Entry 1ON3 (X-ray diffraction, 1.90 A resolution); this record covers chains D and F of the 6 polymer chains in the assembly.

Chain D (and F):
Name: Methylmalonyl-CoA carboxyltransferase 12S subunit
Organism: Propionibacterium freudenreichii
Notes: EC 2.1.3.1; chain F of this document is another copy of the same molecule, construct and numbering; everything in this record applies to it too
UniProtKB: Q8GBW6 (12S_PROFR); residue numbers follow UniProt; this construct covers 2-524
Amino-acid sequence (523 residues; each row starts with the number of its first residue):
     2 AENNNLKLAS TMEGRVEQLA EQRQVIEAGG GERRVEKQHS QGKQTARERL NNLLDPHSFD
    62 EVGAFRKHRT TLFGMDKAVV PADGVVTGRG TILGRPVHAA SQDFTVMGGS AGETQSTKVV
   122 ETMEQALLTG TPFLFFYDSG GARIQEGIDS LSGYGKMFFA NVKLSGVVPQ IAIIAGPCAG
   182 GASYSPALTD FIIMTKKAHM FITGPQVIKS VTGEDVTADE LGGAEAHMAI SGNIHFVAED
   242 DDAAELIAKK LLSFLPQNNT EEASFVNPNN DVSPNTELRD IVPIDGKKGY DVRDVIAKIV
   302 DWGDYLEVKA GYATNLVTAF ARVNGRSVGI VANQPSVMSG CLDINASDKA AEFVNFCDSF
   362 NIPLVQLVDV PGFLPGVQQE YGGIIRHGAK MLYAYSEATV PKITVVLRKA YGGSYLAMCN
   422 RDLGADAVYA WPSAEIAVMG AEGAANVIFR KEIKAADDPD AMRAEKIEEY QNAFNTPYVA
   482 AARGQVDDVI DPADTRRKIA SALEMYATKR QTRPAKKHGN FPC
Not modelled in the structure: 2-6, 456-460 (chain F: 2-7)
Metal / ion sites: Cd2+: His388 (shared with 1 residue of chain A)
Residues lining bound ligands:
  - methylmalonic acid (DXX): Ala180, Gly181, Ile203, Thr204, Gly205, Val208
  - methylmalonyl-coenzyme A (MCA), molecule 1: Arg35, Lys38, Phe105, Met108, Gly109, Ser111, Ser140, Gly141, Gly142, Ala143, Arg144, Ile145, Gln146, Leu152, Tyr155, Pro178, Ala180, Gly181, Gly182, Gln207
  - methylmalonyl-coenzyme A (MCA), molecule 2: Gly413, Gly414, Val439, Met440, Val448, Lys452
From the paper describing this entry:
  - binding site for methylmalonyl-coenzyme A: Arg35, Gln42, Gly141, Ala143, Ile145, Gln146, Ala180, Gly182, Ala183, Ile203, Gly414
  - catalytic residues: Ala143
  - catalytic residues: Tyr185 (proposed by the authors, not directly observed)

Chain D / chain F interface:
Contacting residue pairs (54):
  Arg280(D) - Met13(F)
  Arg280(D) - Glu14(F)
  Arg280(D) - Val17(F)
  Asp281(D) - Glu14(F)
  Ile285(D) - Ser11(F)
  Ile285(D) - Met13(F)
  Ile285(D) - Arg16(F)
  Asp427(D) - Leu129(F)
  Tyr430(D) - Asp61(F)
  Tyr430(D) - Arg90(F)  hydrogen bond
  Pro433(D) - Met13(F)  hydrophobic
  Pro433(D) - Arg16(F)  hydrogen bond (backbone-side chain)
  Ser434(D) - Arg16(F)
  Tyr479(D) - Leu9(F)  hydrophobic
  Tyr479(D) - Leu20(F)
  Tyr479(D) - Gln23(F)
  Tyr479(D) - Phe66(F)  hydrophobic
  Ala482(D) - Phe66(F)  hydrophobic
  Ala482(D) - Arg67(F)
  Ala483(D) - Phe66(F)
  Ala483(D) - Arg67(F)
  Ala483(D) - Lys68(F)  hydrogen bond (backbone-backbone)
  Arg484(D) - Arg67(F)
  Arg484(D) - Arg70(F)
  Gly485(D) - Arg67(F)
  Asp488(D) - Val63(F)
  Asp488(D) - Gly64(F)  hydrogen bond (backbone-backbone)
  Asp489(D) - Arg24(F)  salt bridge
  Asp489(D) - Phe66(F)
  Val490(D) - Leu20(F)
  Val490(D) - Arg24(F)  hydrogen bond (backbone-side chain)
  Ile491(D) - Leu20(F)
  Asp492(D) - Val17(F)
  Asp492(D) - Leu20(F)
  Pro493(D) - Met13(F)  hydrophobic
  Pro493(D) - Val17(F)
  Lys499(D) - Asp61(F)  salt bridge
  Ser502(D) - Asp61(F)  hydrogen bond
  Met506(D) - Arg90(F)
  Met506(D) - Pro97(F)  hydrophobic
  Met506(D) - Val98(F)
  Met506(D) - His99(F)
  Met506(D) - Thr130(F)
  Met506(D) - Thr132(F)
  Tyr507(D) - Gln126(F)  hydrogen bond
  Tyr507(D) - Thr130(F)
  Thr509(D) - Leu129(F)
  Thr509(D) - Thr130(F)  hydrogen bond (side chain-backbone)
  Lys510(D) - Leu129(F)
  Arg511(D) - Leu128(F)  hydrogen bond (side chain-backbone)
  Arg511(D) - Leu129(F)  hydrogen bond (backbone-backbone)
  Arg511(D) - Thr130(F)
  Arg511(D) - Gly131(F)
  Gln512(D) - Leu129(F)
Also at the interface, not in a pair above, chain D (30 interface residues in all): Ala428, Thr477, Pro478, Ala503
Also at the interface, not in a pair above, chain F (31 interface residues in all): Thr12, Gln19, Glu62, Ala65, Val168

Summary:
30 residues of chain D face 31 of chain F across their interface, with 10 hydrogen bonds and 2 salt bridges.
Polar contacts include Asp489(D)-Arg24(F), Lys499(D)-Asp61(F) and Tyr430(D)-Arg90(F). Chain D binds
methylmalonyl-coenzyme A and methylmalonic acid. The paper reports catalytic residues Ala143(D) and Tyr185(D);
a binding site for methylmalonyl-coenzyme A at Arg35(D), Gln42(D) and Gly141(D) among others.
Chain D and chain F are both Methylmalonyl-CoA carboxyltransferase 12S subunit (Propionibacterium
freudenreichii); the structure, Transcarboxylase 12S crystal structure: hexamer assembly and substrate binding
to a multienzyme core (with methylmalonyl-coenzyme a ..., was determined by X-ray diffraction (same
publication as 1ON9).
